PDB entry 3J3T | electron microscopy, 9.00 A resolution (very low resolution: no residue pairs are listed; an interface is given only as per-side residue counts) | chains A and B of the 12 polymer chains in the assembly

== Chain A (and B) ==
Protein: Negative regulator of genetic competence ClpC/MecB
Organism: Bacillus subtilis
Notes: chain B of this document is another copy of the same molecule, construct and numbering; everything in this record applies to it too
Reference sequence: P37571 (CLPC_BACSU); numbering as in UniProt (aligned over 1-810)
Amino-acid sequence (810 residues; row label = number of the first residue in the row):
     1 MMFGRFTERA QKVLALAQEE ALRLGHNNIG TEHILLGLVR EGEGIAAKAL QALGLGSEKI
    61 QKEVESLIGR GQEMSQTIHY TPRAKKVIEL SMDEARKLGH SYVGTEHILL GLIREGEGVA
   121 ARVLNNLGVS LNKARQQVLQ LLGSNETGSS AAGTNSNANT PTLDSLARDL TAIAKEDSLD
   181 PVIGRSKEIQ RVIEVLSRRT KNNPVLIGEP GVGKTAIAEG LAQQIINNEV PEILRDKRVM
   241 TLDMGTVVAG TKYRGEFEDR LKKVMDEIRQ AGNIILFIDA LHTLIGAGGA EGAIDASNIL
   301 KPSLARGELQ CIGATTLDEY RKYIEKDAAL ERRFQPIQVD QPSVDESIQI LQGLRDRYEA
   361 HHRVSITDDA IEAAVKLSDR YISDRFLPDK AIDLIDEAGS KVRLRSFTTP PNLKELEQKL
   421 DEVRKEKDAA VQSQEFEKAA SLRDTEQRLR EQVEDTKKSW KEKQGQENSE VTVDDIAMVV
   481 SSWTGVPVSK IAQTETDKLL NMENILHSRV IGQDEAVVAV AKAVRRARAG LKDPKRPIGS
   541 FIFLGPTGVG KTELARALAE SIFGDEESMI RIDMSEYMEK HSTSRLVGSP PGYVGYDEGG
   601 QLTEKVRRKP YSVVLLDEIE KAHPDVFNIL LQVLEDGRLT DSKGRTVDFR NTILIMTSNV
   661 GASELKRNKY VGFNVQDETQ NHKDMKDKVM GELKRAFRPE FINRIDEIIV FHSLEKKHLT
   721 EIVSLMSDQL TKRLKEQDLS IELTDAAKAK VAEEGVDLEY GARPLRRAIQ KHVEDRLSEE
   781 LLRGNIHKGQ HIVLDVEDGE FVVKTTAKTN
Disordered / not traced: 1-2, 485-491, 808-810
Differences from the reference sequence: engineered mutation Ala280 (Glu in P37571)
Swiss-Prot annotation at these positions:
  - binding site (ATP): Gly208 to Thr215, Gly545 to Thr552

== Chain A / chain B interface ==
At this resolution (9 A) residue pairs are not listed: 84 residues of chain A and 98 of chain B lie at the interface.

== Summary ==
Chain A and chain B form an interface of 84 and 98 residues respectively. Curated annotation (UniProt) lists
16 ATP-binding residues on chain A.
Both chains are Negative regulator of genetic competence ClpC/MecB (Bacillus subtilis). Entry 3J3T (Structural
dynamics of the MecA-ClpC complex revealed by cryo-EM) was determined by electron microscopy (same publication
as 3J3R, 3J3S and 3J3U).
